5WDF - chains L and B of the 6 polymer chains in the assembly; structure by X-ray diffraction, 3.10 A resolution.

# Chain L (and B)
Protein: FA10E8v4-5R+100cF FAB light chain
From: Homo sapiens
Notes: antibody fragment or engineered binder; chain B of this document is another copy of the same molecule, construct and numbering; everything in this record applies to it too
Chain sequence (214 residues; row label = number of the first residue in the row; note: 1 number in that range is skipped by the numbering (no residue carries it; nothing is unmodelled there); a row labelled like 95A-95C holds insertion residues (95A, then the next letters in order)):
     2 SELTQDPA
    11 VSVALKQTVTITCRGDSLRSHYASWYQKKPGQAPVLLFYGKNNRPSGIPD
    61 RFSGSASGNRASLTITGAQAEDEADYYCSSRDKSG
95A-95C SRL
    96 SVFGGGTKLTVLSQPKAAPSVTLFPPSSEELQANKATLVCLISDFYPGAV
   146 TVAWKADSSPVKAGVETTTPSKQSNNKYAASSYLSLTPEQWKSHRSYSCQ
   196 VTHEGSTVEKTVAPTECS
Disordered / not traced: 156-159, 210-213 (chain B: 2, 128-132, 156-159, 184-185, 210-213)
Cystine bridges: Cys23-Cys88, Cys135-Cys194

# Interface between chain L and chain B
Residue-residue contacts (7):
  Ser56(L) - Asn171(B)
  Gly57(L) - Glu81(B)
  Pro59(L) - Glu81(B)
  Glu81(L) - Pro59(B)
  Glu81(L) - Arg61(B)  salt bridge
  Lys167(L) - Ser56(B)
  Asn171(L) - Ser56(B)
Other interface residues (no listed pair), chain L (9 interface residues in all): Ile58, Arg61, Gln79

# In short
The interface between chain L and chain B involves 9 residues on one side and 5 on the other; the contacts
include 1 salt bridge. The salt-bridged pair is Glu81(L)-Arg61(B).
Chain L and chain B are both FA10E8v4-5R+100cF FAB light chain (Homo sapiens); the structure, Crystal
structure of 10E8v4-5R+100cF Fab in complex with HIV-1 gp41 peptide, was determined by X-ray diffraction.
